1SLE - chains B and M of the 4 polymer chains in the assembly; structure by X-ray diffraction, 2.00 A resolution.

Chain B:
Protein: Streptavidin
Organism: Streptomyces avidinii
UniProtKB: P22629 (SAV_STRAV); residues 1-135 here correspond to UniProt positions 25-159 (UniProt number = residue number + 24)
Chain sequence (135 residues; row label = number of the first residue in the row):
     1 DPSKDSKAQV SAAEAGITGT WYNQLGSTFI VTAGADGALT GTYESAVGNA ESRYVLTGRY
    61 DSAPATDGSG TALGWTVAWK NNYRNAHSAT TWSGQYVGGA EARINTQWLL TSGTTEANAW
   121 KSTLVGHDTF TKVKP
Disordered / not traced: 1-12, 134-135
UniProt features mapped onto this chain:
  - motif: Arg59 to Asp61 (Cell attachment site)
  - binding site (biotin): Tyr43, Tyr54, Trp92, Trp108, Trp120

Chain M:
Protein: Ac-chpqgppc-NH2
Chain sequence (10 residues; numbered 0 to 9; the number before each row is that of its first residue; numbering starts at 0):
     0 XCHPQGPPCX
Disulfide bonds: Cys1-Cys8
Modified / non-standard residues: ACE (acetyl group) at position 0; NH2 (amino group) at position 9

Interface between chain B and chain M:
Pairs across the interface (11; chain B residue first):
  Leu25(B) - Gln4(M)
  Ser45(B) - Pro3(M)
  Val47(B) - Pro7(M)  hydrophobic
  Tyr54(B) - Pro3(M)
  Trp79(B) - His2(M)
  Trp79(B) - Pro3(M)  hydrophobic
  Trp79(B) - Gln4(M)
  Ser88(B) - His2(M)  hydrogen bond
  Thr90(B) - Gln4(M)  hydrogen bond
  Trp108(B) - Gln4(M)
  Leu110(B) - Gln4(M)
Other interface residues (no listed pair), chain B (13 interface residues in all): Ser27, Ala46, Ala86, Trp92
Other interface residues (no listed pair), chain M (6 interface residues in all): Gly5, Pro6

Overview:
13 residues of chain B and 6 residues of chain M are in contact; the contacts include 2 hydrogen bonds. Polar
contacts include Ser88(B)-His2(M) and Thr90(B)-Gln4(M). Curated annotation (UniProt) lists 5 biotin-binding
residues on chain B.
Chain B is Streptavidin (Streptomyces avidinii) and chain M is Ac-chpqgppc-NH2; the structure, Streptavidin,
ph 5.0, bound to cyclic peptide ac-chpqgppc-NH2, was determined by X-ray diffraction, deposited together with
1SLD, 1SLF and 1SLG.
